PDB entry 1TYZ | X-ray diffraction, 2.00 A resolution | chains A and D of the 4 polymer chains in the assembly

Chain A (and D):
Name: 1-aminocyclopropane-1-carboxylate deaminase
Organism: Pseudomonas sp
Notes: EC 3.5.99.7; chain D of this document is another copy of the same molecule, construct and numbering; everything in this record applies to it too
UniProtKB: Q00740 (1A1D_PSEUD); numbering as in UniProt (aligned over 1-338)
Amino-acid sequence (338 residues; each row starts with the number of its first residue):
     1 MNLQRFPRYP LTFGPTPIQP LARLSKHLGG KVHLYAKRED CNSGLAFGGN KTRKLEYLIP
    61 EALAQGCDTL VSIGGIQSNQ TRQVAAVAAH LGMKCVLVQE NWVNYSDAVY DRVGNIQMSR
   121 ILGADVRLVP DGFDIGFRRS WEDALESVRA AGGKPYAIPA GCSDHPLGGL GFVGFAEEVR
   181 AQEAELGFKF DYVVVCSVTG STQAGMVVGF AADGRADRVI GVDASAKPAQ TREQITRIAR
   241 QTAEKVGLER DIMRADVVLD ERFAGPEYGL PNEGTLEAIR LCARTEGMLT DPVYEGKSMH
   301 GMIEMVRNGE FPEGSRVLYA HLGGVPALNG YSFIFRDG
Unresolved in the structure: 132-138 (chain D: 130-138)
Covalently attached groups: pyridoxal phosphate (PLP) linked to Lys-51
Residues lining bound ligands: pyridoxal phosphate (PLP): Asn-50, Lys-54, Asn-79, Ser-163, Cys-196, Ser-197, Val-198, Thr-199, Gly-200, Ser-201, Thr-202, Tyr-294, Glu-295, Leu-322, Gly-323, Gly-324
Curated features (UniProtKB/Swiss-Prot):
  - active site: Ser-78 (Nucleophile)
  - modified residue: Lys-51 (N6-(pyridoxal phosphate)lysine)

Chain A / chain D interface:
Pairs across the interface - 24 pairs, chain A then chain D:
  Ile-76(A) with Phe-333(D), hydrophobic
  Asn-101(A) with Phe-333(D); Arg-336(D)
  Ser-106(A) with Asp-107(D); Phe-333(D); Ile-334(D)
  Asp-107(A) with Ser-106(D); Asp-107(D); Ala-108(D), hydrogen bond (side chain-backbone); Phe-333(D)
  Ala-108(A) with Asp-107(D), hydrogen bond (backbone-side chain); Ser-332(D)
  Asp-111(A) with Phe-333(D)
  Pro-130(A) with Asp-337(D)
  Asp-131(A) with Arg-336(D), salt bridge; Asp-337(D)
  Ser-332(A) with Ala-108(D)
  Phe-333(A) with Ile-76(D), hydrophobic; Asn-101(D); Ser-106(D); Asp-107(D); Tyr-110(D), hydrophobic; Asp-111(D)
  Ile-334(A) with Ser-106(D)
Interface residues without a listed pair, chain A (16 interface residues in all): Tyr-105, Val-109, Tyr-110, Val-129, Arg-336
Interface residues without a listed pair, chain D (14 interface residues in all): Tyr-105, Val-109

Overview:
16 residues of chain A and 14 residues of chain D are in contact, with 2 hydrogen bonds and 1 salt bridge.
Among the polar pairs are Asp-131(A)/Arg-336(D) and Asp-107(A)/Ala-108(D). Pyridoxal phosphate is covalently
linked to Lys-51(A). From UniProt: active-site residue Ser-78(A) on chain A.
Chain A and chain D are both 1-aminocyclopropane-1-carboxylate deaminase (Pseudomonas sp); the structure,
Crystal structure of 1-Aminocyclopropane-1-carboyxlate Deaminase from Pseudomonas, was determined by X-ray
diffraction (same publication as 1TZ2, 1TZJ, 1TZK and 1TZM).
